Entry 9CIA (electron microscopy, 3.39 A resolution); this record covers chains f and n of the 12 polymer chains in the assembly.

== Chain f ==
Name: T-cell surface glycoprotein CD3 epsilon chain
Organism: Homo sapiens
Reference sequence: P07766 (CD3E_HUMAN); residue numbers follow UniProt; this construct covers 33-155
Amino-acid sequence (123 residues; row label = number of the first residue in the row):
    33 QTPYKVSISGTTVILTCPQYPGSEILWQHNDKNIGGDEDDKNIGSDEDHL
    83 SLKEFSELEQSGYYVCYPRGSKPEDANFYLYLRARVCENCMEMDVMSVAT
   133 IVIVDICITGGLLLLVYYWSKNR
Cystine bridges: C49-C98, C119-C122

== Chain n ==
Name: T cell receptor gamma constant 1
Organism: Homo sapiens
Reference sequence: P0CF51 (TRGC1_HUMAN); residues 241-276 here correspond to UniProt positions 128-163 (UniProt number = residue number - 113)
Amino-acid sequence (36 residues; numbered 241 to 276; the number before each row is that of its first residue):
   241 TLLLQLTNTSAYYMYLLLLLKSVVYFAIITCCLLRR
UniProt features mapped onto this chain:
  - glycosylation: N248 (N-linked (GlcNAc...) asparagine)
Reported in the primary citation:
  - binding site for cholesterol: Y265

== Chain f / chain n interface ==
Pairs across the interface (13):
  R117(f) with L242(n)
  V118(f) with L242(n)
  C119(f) with L246(n), hydrophobic
  C122(f) with L246(n), hydrophobic
  M125(f) with Y253(n), hydrophobic
  V130(f) with Y253(n)
  V134(f) with L260(n), hydrophobic
  D137(f) with L257(n); K261(n)
  I138(f) with L260(n); V264(n), hydrophobic
  T141(f) with K261(n), hydrogen bond; V264(n)
Also at the interface, not in a pair above, chain f (12 interface residues in all): I133, L145
Also at the interface, not in a pair above, chain n (10 interface residues in all): L256, Y265, I268
Interface features reported in the paper:
  - specific contacts: D137(f)-K261(n)

== In short ==
12 residues of chain f face 10 of chain n across their interface, with 1 hydrogen bond. The hydrogen-bonded
pair is T141(f)-K261(n). The paper describes a contact between D137(f) and K261(n). The paper reports a
binding site for cholesterol at Y265(n).
Here chain f is T-cell surface glycoprotein CD3 epsilon chain and chain n is T cell receptor gamma constant 1,
both from Homo sapiens. Entry 9CIA (T cell receptor complex) was determined by electron microscopy together
with 9CI8 from the same study.
